7XI4 - chains A and B of the 4 polymer chains in the assembly; structure by X-ray diffraction, 4.71 A resolution (low resolution: residue-level contacts below are approximate; hydrogen-bond / salt-bridge calls are withheld).

Chain A:
Protein: Aryl hydrocarbon receptor nuclear translocator
Organism: Mus musculus
Notes: fragment: arnt
UniProt: P53762 (ARNT_MOUSE); residue numbers follow UniProt; this construct covers 82-464
Chain sequence (383 residues; numbered 82 to 464; the number before each row is that of its first residue):
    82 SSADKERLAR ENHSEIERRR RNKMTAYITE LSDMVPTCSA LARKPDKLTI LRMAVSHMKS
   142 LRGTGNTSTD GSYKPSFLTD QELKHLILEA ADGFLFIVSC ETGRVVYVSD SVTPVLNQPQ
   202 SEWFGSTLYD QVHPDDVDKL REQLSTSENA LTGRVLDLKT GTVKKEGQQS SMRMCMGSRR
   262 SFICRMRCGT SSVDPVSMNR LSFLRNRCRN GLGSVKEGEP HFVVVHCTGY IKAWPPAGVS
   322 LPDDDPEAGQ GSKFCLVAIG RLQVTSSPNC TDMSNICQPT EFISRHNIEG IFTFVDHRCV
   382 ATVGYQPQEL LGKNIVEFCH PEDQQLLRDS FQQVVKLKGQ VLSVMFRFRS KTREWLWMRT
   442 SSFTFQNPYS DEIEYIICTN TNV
Disordered / not traced: 148-154, 229-257, 274-302, 315-334, 346-360
UniProt features mapped onto this chain:
  - region: Leu167 to Ala171 (Mediates the transcription activity and dimerization of the AHR:ARNT complex)

Chain B:
Protein: Neuronal PAS domain protein 4
Organism: Mus musculus
Notes: fragment: npas4
UniProt: A1L327 (A1L327_MOUSE); residue numbers follow UniProt; this construct covers 1-348
Chain sequence (356 residues; numbered 1 to 356; the number before each row is that of its first residue):
     1 MYRSTKGASK ARRDQINAEI RNLKELLPLA EADKVRLSYL HIMSLACIYT RKGVFFAGGT
    61 PLAGPTGLLS AQELEDIVAA LPGFLLVFTA EGKLLYLSES VSEHLGHSMV DLVAQGDSIY
   121 DIIDPADHLT VRQQLTMPSA LDADRLFRCR FNTSKSLRRQ SSGNKLVLIR GRFHAHPPGA
   181 YWAGNPVFTA FCAPLEPRPR PGPGPGPGPG PASLFLAMFQ SRHAKDLALL DVSESVLIYL
   241 GFERSELLCK SWYGLLHPED LAQASSQHYR LLAESGDIQA EMVVRLQAKH GGWTWIYCML
   301 YSEGPEGPIT ANNYPISDTE AWSLRQQLNS EDTQAAYVLG TPAVLPSFLE HHHHHH
Disordered / not traced: 1-3, 156-162, 198-216, 336-356
Construct notes: expression tag (349-356)

Chain A / chain B interface:
Residue-residue contacts - 94 pairs, chain A then chain B:
  Arg101(A) - Leu40(B)
  Met105(A) - Leu40(B)
  Tyr108(A) - Leu40(B)
  Tyr108(A) - Met43(B)
  Tyr108(A) - Ser44(B)
  Tyr108(A) - Cys47(B)
  Tyr108(A) - Asp117(B)
  Glu111(A) - Arg51(B)
  Glu111(A) - Lys93(B)
  Leu112(A) - Cys47(B)
  Leu112(A) - Thr50(B)
  Asp114(A) - Tyr181(B)
  Met115(A) - Arg51(B)
  Met115(A) - Tyr181(B)
  Met115(A) - Trp182(B)
  Asp127(A) - Arg12(B)
  Leu132(A) - Ile16(B)
  Arg133(A) - Gln15(B)
  Arg133(A) - Glu19(B)
  Val136(A) - Glu19(B)
  His138(A) - Val54(B)
  Met139(A) - Tyr49(B)
  Lys140(A) - Leu26(B)
  Arg143(A) - Leu26(B)
  Arg143(A) - Pro28(B)
  Ser157(A) - Pro28(B)
  Phe158(A) - Pro28(B)
  Phe158(A) - Tyr49(B)
  Phe158(A) - Lys52(B)
  Phe158(A) - Tyr96(B)
  Leu159(A) - Lys52(B)
  Leu159(A) - Tyr96(B)
  Asp161(A) - Leu69(B)
  Asp161(A) - Ala71(B)
  Asp161(A) - Leu74(B)
  Gln162(A) - Thr66(B)
  Glu163(A) - Lys52(B)
  Glu163(A) - Phe56(B)
  Leu164(A) - Leu74(B)
  Leu164(A) - Leu85(B)
  Lys165(A) - Pro65(B)
  Lys165(A) - Leu68(B)
  Lys165(A) - Leu69(B)
  Lys165(A) - Leu74(B)
  His166(A) - Phe56(B)
  Leu167(A) - Thr189(B)
  Leu169(A) - Ala63(B)
  Glu170(A) - Arg172(B)
  Glu170(A) - His174(B)
  Ala171(A) - Arg172(B)
  Ala171(A) - Thr189(B)
  Asp173(A) - Asp144(B)
  Asp173(A) - Arg170(B)
  Leu176(A) - Leu68(B)
  Ile178(A) - Leu68(B)
  Tyr188(A) - Ala63(B)
  Tyr188(A) - Pro65(B)
  Arg260(A) - Ala80(B)
  Arg266(A) - Ile238(B)
  Phe303(A) - Ile238(B)
  Thr309(A) - Ile77(B)
  Gly310(A) - Ile77(B)
  Tyr311(A) - Glu73(B)
  Lys313(A) - Gly67(B)
  Lys313(A) - Leu68(B)
  Val338(A) - Leu68(B)
  Ile340(A) - Ile77(B)
  Arg342(A) - Phe191(B)
  Gln344(A) - Ala217(B)
  Val345(A) - Ala217(B)
  Val345(A) - Ile238(B)
  Val345(A) - Tyr239(B)
  Val345(A) - Pro315(B)
  Arg366(A) - Tyr253(B)
  Arg366(A) - Gly254(B)
  Arg366(A) - Leu256(B)
  Arg366(A) - Leu261(B)
  Phe375(A) - Pro258(B)
  Phe375(A) - Trp293(B)
  Phe446(A) - Tyr253(B)
  Phe446(A) - Leu261(B)
  Phe446(A) - Ser265(B)
  Asn448(A) - Asp226(B)
  Asn448(A) - Leu227(B)
  Asn448(A) - Tyr253(B)
  Asn448(A) - His268(B)
  Pro449(A) - His268(B)
  Tyr450(A) - Lys225(B)
  Tyr450(A) - Asp226(B)
  Tyr450(A) - Leu272(B)
  Ser451(A) - Asp226(B)
  Glu455(A) - Ser251(B)
  Glu455(A) - Tyr253(B)
  Tyr456(A) - Gly254(B)
Interface residues without a listed pair, chain A (69 interface residues in all): Lys104, Ile109, Val116, Pro117, Leu129, Leu142, Lys155, Pro156, Thr160, Ile168, Val304, Val305, Ile364, Asp377, Arg379, Ile458
Interface residues without a listed pair, chain B (79 interface residues in all): Ile20, Leu23, Leu27, Leu29, Ala30, Ala46, Ile48, Gly53, Ala57, Val78, Leu81, Pro82, Val87, Met109, Ala114, Gln115, Gly116, Asp142, Leu237, Leu255, His257, Glu259, Glu320

Summary:
Chain A and chain B form an interface of 69 and 79 residues respectively.
Chain A is Aryl hydrocarbon receptor nuclear translocator and chain B is Neuronal PAS domain protein 4, both
from Mus musculus; the structure, Crystal Structure of the NPAS4-ARNT heterodimer in complex with DNA, was
determined by X-ray diffraction together with 7XHV and 7XI3 from the same study.
